Entry 7C9Y (electron microscopy, 3.50 A resolution); this record covers chains B and D of the 4 polymer chains in the assembly.

# Chain B
Molecule: VP2
From: Coxsackievirus B5
Chain sequence (261 residues; each row starts with the number of its first residue):
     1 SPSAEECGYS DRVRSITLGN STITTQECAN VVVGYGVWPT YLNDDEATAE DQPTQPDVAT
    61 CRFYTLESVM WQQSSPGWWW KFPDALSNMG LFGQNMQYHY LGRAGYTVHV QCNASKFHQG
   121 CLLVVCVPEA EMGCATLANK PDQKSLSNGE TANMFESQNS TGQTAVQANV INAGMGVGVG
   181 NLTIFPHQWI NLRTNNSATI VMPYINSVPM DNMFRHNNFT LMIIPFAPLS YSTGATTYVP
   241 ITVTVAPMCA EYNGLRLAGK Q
Not modelled in the structure: 1-9, 261

# Chain D
Molecule: VP4
From: Coxsackievirus B5
Chain sequence (68 residues; row label = number of the first residue in the row):
     2 GAQVSTQKTG AHETGLSASG NSIIHYTNVN YYKDAASNSA NRQDFTQDPG KFTEPVKDIM
    62 IKSMPALN
Not modelled in the structure: 15-24

# Chain B / chain D interface
Residue-residue contacts - 19 pairs, chain B then chain D:
  Ser10(B) - Asn69(D)
  Asp11(B) - Ala67(D)
  Asp11(B) - Leu68(D)
  Asp11(B) - Asn69(D)  hydrogen bond (side chain-backbone)
  Arg12(B) - Leu68(D)
  Arg12(B) - Asn69(D)
  Arg14(B) - Asp59(D)  salt bridge
  Ala29(B) - Leu68(D)
  Asn30(B) - Val57(D)
  Asn30(B) - Asp59(D)
  Val31(B) - Val57(D)
  Val31(B) - Lys58(D)  hydrogen bond (backbone-backbone)
  Val32(B) - Pro56(D)
  Val33(B) - Pro56(D)  hydrogen bond (backbone-backbone)
  Gly34(B) - Pro56(D)
  Tyr35(B) - Lys52(D)
  Tyr35(B) - Phe53(D)  hydrophobic
  Trp38(B) - Lys58(D)
  Thr194(B) - Leu68(D)
Also at the interface, not in a pair above, chain B (14 interface residues in all): Cys28
Also at the interface, not in a pair above, chain D (10 interface residues in all): Met61

# In short
14 residues of chain B face 10 of chain D across their interface, with 3 hydrogen bonds and 1 salt bridge.
Polar pairs include Arg14(B)-Asp59(D), Asp11(B)-Asn69(D) and Val31(B)-Lys58(D).
Chain B is VP2 and chain D is VP4, both from Coxsackievirus B5; the structure, Coxsackievirus B5 (CVB5)
F-particle, was determined by electron microscopy, deposited together with 7C9S, 7C9T, 7C9U, 7C9V, 7C9W, 7C9X
and 7C9Z.
